Entry 6TZ7 (X-ray diffraction, 2.50 A resolution); this record covers chains A and B of the 3 polymer chains in the assembly.

== Chain A ==
Name: Serine/threonine-protein phosphatase 2B catalytic subunit
Organism: Neosartorya fumigata (strain ATCC MYA-4609 / Af293 / CBS 101355 / FGSC A1100)
Notes: EC 3.1.3.16
UniProt: Q4WUR1 (PP2B_ASPFU); numbering as in UniProt (aligned over 2-370)
Sequence (388 residues; numbered -17 to 370; the number before each row is that of its first residue; numbers below 1 keep their minus sign (Met-17 is residue -17)):
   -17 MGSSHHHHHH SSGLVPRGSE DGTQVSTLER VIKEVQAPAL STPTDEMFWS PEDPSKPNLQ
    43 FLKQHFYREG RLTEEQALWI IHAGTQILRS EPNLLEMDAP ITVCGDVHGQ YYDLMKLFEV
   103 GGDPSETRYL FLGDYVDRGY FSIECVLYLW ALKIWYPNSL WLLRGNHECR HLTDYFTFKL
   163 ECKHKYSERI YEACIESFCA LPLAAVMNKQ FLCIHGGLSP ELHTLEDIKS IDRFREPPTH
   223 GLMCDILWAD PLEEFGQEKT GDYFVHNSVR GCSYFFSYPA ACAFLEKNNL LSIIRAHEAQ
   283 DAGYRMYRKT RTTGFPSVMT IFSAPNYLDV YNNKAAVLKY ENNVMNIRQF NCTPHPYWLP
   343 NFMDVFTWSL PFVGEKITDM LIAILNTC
Unresolved in the structure: -17 to 8, 367-370
Sequence notes: expression tag (-17 to 1)
Metal / ion sites: Fe ion: Asp88, His90, Asp116 (together with phosphate ion); Zn2+: Asp116, Asn148, His197, His279 (together with phosphate ion)
Small-molecule neighbours: FK5 (8-deethyl-8-[but-3-enyl]-ascomycin): Tyr339, Leu341, Trp350, Ser351, Pro353, Phe354, Glu357
UniProt features mapped onto this chain:
  - active site: His149 (Proton donor)
  - binding site (Fe cation): Asp88, His90, Asp116
  - binding site (Zn(2+)): Asp116, Asn148, His197, His279

== Chain B ==
Name: Calcineurin Ca2+-binding regulatory subunit CnaB
Organism: Neosartorya fumigata (strain ATCC MYA-4609 / Af293 / CBS 101355 / FGSC A1100)
UniProt: Q4WDF2 (Q4WDF2_ASPFU); residues 21-193 here = UniProt positions 21-193
Sequence (174 residues; numbered 20 to 193; the number before each row is that of its first residue):
    20 MSVGTSQLLD NIVSASNFDR DEVDRLRKRF MKLDKDSSGT IDRDEFLSLP QVSSNPLATR
    80 MIAIFDEDGG GDVDFQEFVS GLSAFSSKGN KEEKLRFAFK VYDIDRDGYI SNGELFIVLK
   140 MMVGNNLKDV QLQQIVDKTI MEADKDRDGK ISFEEFTEMV ENTDVSLSMT LSMF
Unresolved in the structure: 20-40, 53-72, 106-109, 183-186, 191-193
Sequence notes: expression tag (20)
Metal / ion sites: Ca2+ site 1: Asp85, Asp87, Asp91, Glu96; Ca2+ site 2: Asp122, Asp124, Asp126, Tyr128, Glu133; Ca2+ site 3: Asp163, Asp165, Asp167, Lys169, Glu174
Small-molecule neighbours: FK5 (8-deethyl-8-[but-3-enyl]-ascomycin): Leu138, Met141, Val142, Asn145, Leu146

== Interface between chain A and chain B ==
Pairs across the interface - 57 pairs, chain A then chain B:
  Glu11(A) - Gly132(B)
  Arg12(A) - Asn131(B)
  Arg12(A) - Gln152(B)
  Arg12(A) - Asp156(B)  salt bridge
  Val13(A) - Gly132(B)
  Val13(A) - Phe135(B)  hydrophobic
  Val13(A) - Gln152(B)
  Ile14(A) - Phe135(B)  hydrophobic
  Ile14(A) - Asp148(B)
  Ile14(A) - Gln152(B)  hydrogen bond (backbone-side chain)
  Val17(A) - Val149(B)  hydrophobic
  Val17(A) - Gln153(B)
  Ala19(A) - Asp156(B)
  Pro20(A) - Asp156(B)
  Pro20(A) - Lys157(B)
  Pro20(A) - Met160(B)  hydrophobic
  Glu51(A) - Lys157(B)  salt bridge
  Arg53(A) - Glu161(B)  salt bridge
  His166(A) - Glu161(B)  salt bridge
  Pro338(A) - Gln153(B)
  Tyr339(A) - Gln150(B)
  Tyr339(A) - Gln153(B)  hydrogen bond (backbone-side chain)
  Tyr339(A) - Ile154(B)
  Tyr339(A) - Lys157(B)  hydrogen bond (backbone-side chain)
  Trp340(A) - Lys157(B)
  Trp340(A) - Glu161(B)
  Leu341(A) - Ile154(B)  hydrophobic
  Asp346(A) - Thr158(B)
  Asp346(A) - Met178(B)
  Val347(A) - Leu134(B)  hydrophobic
  Val347(A) - Leu138(B)  hydrophobic
  Val347(A) - Ile154(B)
  Val347(A) - Thr158(B)  hydrogen bond (backbone-side chain)
  Phe348(A) - Ile129(B)  hydrophobic
  Phe348(A) - Leu134(B)  hydrophobic
  Phe348(A) - Phe175(B)  hydrophobic
  Phe348(A) - Met178(B)  hydrophobic
  Phe348(A) - Val179(B)  hydrophobic
  Thr349(A) - Val179(B)
  Trp350(A) - Val142(B)  hydrophobic
  Trp350(A) - Leu146(B)  hydrophobic
  Ser351(A) - Tyr121(B)  hydrogen bond
  Ser351(A) - Leu138(B)
  Leu352(A) - Ala117(B)  hydrophobic
  Leu352(A) - Tyr121(B)
  Leu352(A) - Val179(B)  hydrophobic
  Phe354(A) - Met141(B)  hydrophobic
  Val355(A) - Leu76(B)  hydrophobic
  Val355(A) - Tyr121(B)
  Val355(A) - Met141(B)  hydrophobic
  Lys358(A) - Asn74(B)  hydrogen bond (backbone-side chain)
  Ile359(A) - Met80(B)  hydrophobic
  Ile359(A) - Phe104(B)  hydrophobic
  Met362(A) - Met80(B)  hydrophobic
  Leu363(A) - Met80(B)  hydrophobic
  Leu363(A) - Leu101(B)  hydrophobic
  Leu363(A) - Thr189(B)
Interface residues without a listed pair, chain A (32 interface residues in all): Gln18, Ala21, Gly356, Thr360, Ile366
Interface residues without a listed pair, chain B (42 interface residues in all): Pro75, Phe97, Phe116, Val120, Ile136, Leu151, Val155, Ile170, Thr182, Ser187, Met188
The authors on this interface:
  - interface residues, chain B: Tyr121(B)

== Summary ==
The interface between chain A and chain B involves 32 residues on one side and 42 on the other; the contacts
include 6 hydrogen bonds and 4 salt bridges. Polar contacts include Arg12(A)-Asp156(B), Glu51(A)-Lys157(B) and
Arg53(A)-Glu161(B). Compound FK5 is bound between chain A and chain B. From the paper: the interface residue
Tyr121(B).
Here chain A is Serine/threonine-protein phosphatase 2B catalytic subunit and chain B is Calcineurin
Ca2+-binding regulatory subunit CnaB, both from Neosartorya fumigata (strain ATCC MYA-4609 / Af293 / CBS
101355 / FGSC A1100). Entry 6TZ7 (Crystal Structure of Aspergillus fumigatus Calcineurin A, Calcineurin B,
FKBP12 and FK506 (Tacrolimus)) was determined by X-ray diffraction (same publication as 6TZ6, 6TZ8 and 5B8I).
